PDB entry 7TKA | electron microscopy, 7.10 A resolution (low resolution: residue-level contacts below are approximate; hydrogen-bond / salt-bridge calls are withheld) | chains V and W of the 27 polymer chains in the assembly

[Chain V]
Name: ATP synthase subunit d
Organism: Saccharomyces cerevisiae
Reference sequence: P30902 (ATP7_YEAST); residues 1-173 here correspond to UniProt positions 2-174 (UniProt number = residue number + 1)
Chain sequence (173 residues; each row starts with the number of its first residue):
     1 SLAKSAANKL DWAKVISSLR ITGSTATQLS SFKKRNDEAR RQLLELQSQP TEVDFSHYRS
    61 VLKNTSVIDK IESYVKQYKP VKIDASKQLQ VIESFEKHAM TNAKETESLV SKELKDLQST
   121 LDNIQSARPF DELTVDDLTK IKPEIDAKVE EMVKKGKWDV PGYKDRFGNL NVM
Disordered / not traced: 1-2

[Chain W]
Name: ATP synthase subunit f
Organism: Saccharomyces cerevisiae
Reference sequence: Q06405 (ATPK_YEAST); residues 1-95 here correspond to UniProt positions 7-101 (UniProt number = residue number + 6)
Chain sequence (95 residues; each row starts with the number of its first residue):
     1 VSTLIPPKVV SSKNIGSAPN AKRIANVVHF YKSLPQGPAP AIKANTRLAR YKAKYFDGDN
    61 ASGKPLWHFA LGIIAFGYSM EYYFHLRHHK GAEEH
Disordered / not traced: 86-95

[Interface between chain V and chain W]
Contacting residue pairs - 19 pairs, chain V then chain W:
  Ala26(V) - Leu4(W)
  Asn102(V) - Lys8(W)
  Ala103(V) - Lys8(W)
  Asn123(V) - Phe30(W)
  Asn123(V) - Tyr31(W)
  Ile124(V) - Phe30(W)
  Ser126(V) - Leu34(W)
  Ala127(V) - Ser33(W)
  Ala127(V) - Leu34(W)
  Arg128(V) - Ser33(W)
  Arg128(V) - Leu34(W)
  Arg128(V) - Pro35(W)
  Pro129(V) - Ser33(W)
  Pro129(V) - Leu34(W)
  Pro129(V) - Pro35(W)
  Glu132(V) - Gln36(W)
  Glu132(V) - Gly37(W)
  Leu133(V) - Gln36(W)
  Leu133(V) - Gly37(W)
Other interface residues (no listed pair), chain V (14 interface residues in all): Ser30, Thr106, Phe130
Other interface residues (no listed pair), chain W (13 interface residues in all): Ser2, Ile5, Val10, Asn26

[Summary]
Chain V and chain W form an interface of 14 and 13 residues respectively.
Here chain V is ATP synthase subunit d and chain W is ATP synthase subunit f, both from Saccharomyces
cerevisiae. Entry 7TKA (Yeast ATP synthase State 1catalytic(e) with 10 mM ATP backbone model) was determined
by electron microscopy together with 7TJS, 7TJT, 7TJU, 7TJV, 7TJW, 7TJX and 30 further entries from the same
study.
